Entry 1U1G (X-ray diffraction, 1.95 A resolution); this record covers chains C and D of the 6 polymer chains in the assembly.

# Chain C (and D)
Molecule: Uridine phosphorylase
Organism: Escherichia coli
Notes: EC 2.4.2.3; chain D of this document is another copy of the same molecule, construct and numbering; everything in this record applies to it too
UniProt: P12758 (UDP_ECOLI); residues 2-253 here correspond to UniProt positions 1-252 (UniProt number = residue number - 1)
Chain sequence (256 residues; row label = number of the first residue in the row; numbers below 1 keep their minus sign (Gly-2 is residue -2)):
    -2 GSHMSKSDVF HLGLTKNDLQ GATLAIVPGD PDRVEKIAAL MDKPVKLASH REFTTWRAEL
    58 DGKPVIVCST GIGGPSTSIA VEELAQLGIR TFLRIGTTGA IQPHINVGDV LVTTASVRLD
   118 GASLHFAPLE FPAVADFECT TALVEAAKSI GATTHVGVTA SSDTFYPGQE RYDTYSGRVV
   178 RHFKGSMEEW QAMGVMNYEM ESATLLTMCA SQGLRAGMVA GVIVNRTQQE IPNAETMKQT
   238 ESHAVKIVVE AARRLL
Not modelled in the structure: -2 to 3
Differences from the reference sequence: cloning artifact (-2 to 1)
Metal / ion sites: K+: Glu49, Ile69, Ser73 (shared with Glu49(D), Ile69(D), Ser73(D) of chain D)
Residues lining bound ligands:
  - BBB (1-((2-hydroxyethoxy)methyl)-5-(3-(benzyloxy)benzyl)-6-hydroxypyrimidine-2,4(1h,3h)-dione), molecule 1: Phe7, His8, Arg48
  - BBB, molecule 2: Ile69, Thr94, Thr95, Gly96, Phe162, Gln166, Arg168, Tyr195, Glu196, Met197, Ile220, Val221, Glu227, Pro229, Met234

# Chain C / chain D interface
Contacting residue pairs - 83 pairs, chain C then chain D:
  Phe7(C) - Tyr163(D)
  Gly26(C) - Arg48(D)
  Asp27(C) - Arg48(D)
  Arg48(C) - Gly26(D)
  Arg48(C) - Asp27(D)
  Arg48(C) - Ile69(D)
  Glu49(C) - Gly68(D)
  Glu49(C) - Ile69(D)  hydrogen bond (side chain-backbone)
  Phe50(C) - Ile69(D)  hydrophobic
  Gly68(C) - Glu49(D)
  Ile69(C) - Arg48(D)
  Ile69(C) - Glu49(D)  hydrogen bond (backbone-side chain)
  Ile69(C) - Phe50(D)  hydrophobic
  Ile69(C) - Ser73(D)
  Ile69(C) - Ile76(D)  hydrophobic
  Gly70(C) - Pro72(D)
  Pro72(C) - Gly70(D)
  Pro72(C) - Pro72(D)
  Pro72(C) - Asp160(D)
  Ser73(C) - Ile69(D)
  Ser75(C) - Thr161(D)
  Ile76(C) - Ile69(D)  hydrophobic
  Ile76(C) - Phe162(D)  hydrophobic
  Glu79(C) - Tyr163(D)
  Glu79(C) - Thr171(D)
  Glu79(C) - Tyr172(D)  hydrogen bond (side chain-backbone)
  Glu80(C) - Tyr163(D)  hydrogen bond
  Ala82(C) - Tyr172(D)
  Arg87(C) - Tyr172(D)
  Leu116(C) - His122(D)  hydrogen bond (backbone-side chain)
  Gly118(C) - Gly118(D)
  Gly118(C) - Asp160(D)
  Ala119(C) - Asp160(D)  hydrogen bond (backbone-side chain)
  Leu121(C) - Val177(D)
  His122(C) - Leu116(D)  hydrogen bond (side chain-backbone)
  His122(C) - Ser159(D)
  His122(C) - Asp160(D)
  His122(C) - Thr161(D)  hydrogen bond
  His122(C) - Pro164(D)
  His122(C) - Gly165(D)
  His122(C) - Val177(D)
  His122(C) - Phe180(D)
  Phe123(C) - Pro164(D)  hydrophobic
  Phe123(C) - Arg175(D)  hydrogen bond (backbone-side chain)
  Phe123(C) - Val177(D)
  Ala124(C) - Val177(D)  hydrophobic
  Ser159(C) - His122(D)
  Asp160(C) - Pro72(D)
  Asp160(C) - Gly118(D)
  Asp160(C) - Ala119(D)  hydrogen bond (side chain-backbone)
  Asp160(C) - His122(D)
  Asp160(C) - Asp160(D)
  Thr161(C) - Ser75(D)
  Thr161(C) - His122(D)  hydrogen bond
  Phe162(C) - Phe7(D)  hydrophobic
  Phe162(C) - His8(D)
  Phe162(C) - Ile76(D)  hydrophobic
  Tyr163(C) - Phe7(D)
  Tyr163(C) - Glu79(D)
  Tyr163(C) - Glu80(D)  hydrogen bond
  Pro164(C) - His122(D)
  Pro164(C) - Phe123(D)  hydrophobic
  Gly165(C) - His122(D)
  Thr171(C) - Glu79(D)
  Tyr172(C) - Glu79(D)  hydrogen bond (backbone-side chain)
  Tyr172(C) - Ala82(D)
  Tyr172(C) - Arg87(D)  hydrogen bond
  Tyr172(C) - Gln209(D)
  Tyr172(C) - Leu211(D)  hydrophobic
  Ser173(C) - Gln209(D)  hydrogen bond
  Arg175(C) - Phe123(D)  hydrogen bond (side chain-backbone)
  Arg175(C) - Ser208(D)  hydrogen bond (side chain-backbone)
  Arg175(C) - Gln209(D)
  Val177(C) - Leu121(D)
  Val177(C) - His122(D)
  Val177(C) - Phe123(D)
  Phe180(C) - His122(D)
  Met197(C) - Pro72(D)  hydrophobic
  Ser208(C) - Arg175(D)  hydrogen bond (backbone-side chain)
  Gln209(C) - Tyr172(D)
  Gln209(C) - Ser173(D)  hydrogen bond
  Gln209(C) - Arg175(D)
  Leu211(C) - Tyr172(D)  hydrophobic
Also at the interface, not in a pair above, chain C (47 interface residues in all): His8, Gly71, Gln83, Pro125, Asp170, Glu227
Also at the interface, not in a pair above, chain D (48 interface residues in all): Gly71, Gln83, Ala124, Pro125, Asp170, Met197, Glu227, Ile228

# Overview
47 residues of chain C and 48 residues of chain D are in contact; the contacts include 19 hydrogen bonds.
Polar pairs include Glu49(C)-Ile69(D), Glu79(C)-Tyr172(D) and Glu80(C)-Tyr163(D). Bound to chain C: compound
BBB. The K+ site is built by Glu49(C), Ile69(C) and Ser73(C).
Chain C and chain D are both Uridine phosphorylase (Escherichia coli); the structure, Structure of E. coli
uridine phosphorylase complexed to 5-(m-(benzyloxy)benzyl)barbituric acid (BBBA), was determined by X-ray
diffraction, deposited together with 1U1C, 1U1D, 1U1E and 1U1F.
